PDB entry 8B8R | electron microscopy, 3.10 A resolution | chains A and D of the 5 polymer chains in the assembly

Chain A:
Protein: VP1
Organism: Echovirus E11
Sequence (292 residues; numbered 1 to 292; the number before each row is that of its first residue):
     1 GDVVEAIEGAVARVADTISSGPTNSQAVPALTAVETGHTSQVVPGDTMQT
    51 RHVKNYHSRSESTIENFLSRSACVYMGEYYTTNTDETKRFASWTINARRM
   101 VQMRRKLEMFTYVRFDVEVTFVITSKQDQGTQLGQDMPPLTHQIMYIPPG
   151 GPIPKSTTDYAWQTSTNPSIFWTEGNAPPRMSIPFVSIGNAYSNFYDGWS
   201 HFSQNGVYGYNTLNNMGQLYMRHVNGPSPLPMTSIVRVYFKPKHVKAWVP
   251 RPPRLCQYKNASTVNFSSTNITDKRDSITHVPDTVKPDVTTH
Unresolved in the structure: 288-292

Chain D:
Protein: VP4
Organism: Echovirus E11
Sequence (69 residues; row label = number of the first residue in the row):
     1 MGAQVSTQKTGAHETGLNASGNSIIHYTNINYYKDAASNSANRQDFTQDP
    51 GKFTEPVKDIMIKSMPALN
Unresolved in the structure: 16-24

How chain A and chain D interact:
Residue-residue contacts - 55 pairs, chain A then chain D:
  D2(A) - M1(D)
  V3(A) - M1(D)
  V3(A) - G2(D)
  V3(A) - A3(D)  hydrogen bond (backbone-backbone)
  V4(A) - A3(D)
  E5(A) - A3(D)  hydrogen bond (backbone-backbone)
  E5(A) - Q4(D)
  E5(A) - V5(D)  hydrogen bond (backbone-backbone)
  A6(A) - V5(D)
  I7(A) - Q4(D)
  I7(A) - V5(D)  hydrogen bond (backbone-backbone)
  I7(A) - S6(D)
  G9(A) - T7(D)
  A10(A) - Q44(D)
  A10(A) - F46(D)
  A12(A) - F46(D)  hydrophobic
  R13(A) - A12(D)
  A27(A) - S64(D)
  V28(A) - S64(D)  hydrogen bond (backbone-backbone)
  P29(A) - K63(D)
  L31(A) - P66(D)
  T36(A) - V57(D)
  T36(A) - M61(D)
  G37(A) - P56(D)
  H38(A) - E55(D)
  H38(A) - M61(D)
  T39(A) - T54(D)
  Q41(A) - T54(D)
  Q41(A) - K63(D)  hydrogen bond (backbone-side chain)
  D46(A) - K63(D)  salt bridge
  Y56(A) - A12(D)  hydrophobic
  Y56(A) - H13(D)
  R59(A) - Q48(D)
  S60(A) - K9(D)
  S60(A) - F46(D)
  T63(A) - D45(D)
  T63(A) - F46(D)
  E65(A) - A41(D)
  E65(A) - N42(D)  hydrogen bond (side chain-backbone)
  N66(A) - R43(D)  hydrogen bond (side chain-backbone)
  S69(A) - A41(D)
  S69(A) - R43(D)  hydrogen bond (backbone-side chain)
  D116(A) - A37(D)
  S182(A) - A37(D)  hydrogen bond (side chain-backbone)
  S182(A) - S38(D)
  P184(A) - A37(D)  hydrophobic
  K243(A) - A37(D)
  K243(A) - S38(D)
  K243(A) - N39(D)  hydrogen bond (side chain-backbone)
  K243(A) - A41(D)
  H244(A) - A36(D)
  H244(A) - N39(D)
  H244(A) - S40(D)  hydrogen bond (side chain-backbone)
  H244(A) - N42(D)
  P250(A) - F53(D)
Also at the interface, not in a pair above, chain A (41 interface residues in all): V11, Q26, T32, A33, V42, V43, I183, K241
Also at the interface, not in a pair above, chain D (34 interface residues in all): M65, A67, L68

Summary:
41 residues of chain A face 34 of chain D across their interface, with 12 hydrogen bonds and 1 salt bridge.
Polar pairs include D46(A)-K63(D), Q41(A)-K63(D) and E65(A)-N42(D).
Chain A is VP1 and chain D is VP4, both from Echovirus E11; the structure, Complex of Echovirus 11 with its
attaching receptor decay-accelerating factor (CD55), was determined by electron microscopy, deposited together
with 8B9F.
